1SKN - chains B and P of the 3 polymer chains in the assembly; structure by X-ray diffraction, 2.50 A resolution.

# Chain B
Molecule: 15-nt DNA strand
Sequence (15 nucleotides; row label = number of the first residue in the row):
     1 CAGGGATGACATTGT

# Chain P
Protein: DNA-binding domain of skn-1
Source organism: Caenorhabditis elegans
Notes: fragment: binding domain
Reference sequence: P34707 (SKN1_CAEEL); residue numbers follow UniProt; this construct covers 450-533
Chain sequence (92 residues; row label = number of the first residue in the row):
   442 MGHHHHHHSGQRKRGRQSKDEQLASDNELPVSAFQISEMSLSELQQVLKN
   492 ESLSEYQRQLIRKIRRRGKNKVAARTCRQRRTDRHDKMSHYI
Unresolved in the structure: 442-455, 530-533

# Chain B / chain P interface
Residue-residue contacts (13; chain B residue first):
  DG3(B) - Arg503(P)  salt bridge to the phosphate
  DG4(B) - Arg503(P)  salt bridge to the phosphate
  DG4(B) - Arg506(P)  salt bridge to the phosphate
  DG4(B) - Lys510(P)  phosphate contact
  DG5(B) - Lys510(P)  phosphate contact
  DA6(B) - Asn511(P)  base contact
  DA6(B) - Arg521(P)  sugar contact
  DT7(B) - Asn511(P)  hydrogen bond to the base
  DT7(B) - Cys518(P)  sugar contact
  DT7(B) - Arg521(P)  salt bridge to the phosphate
  DG8(B) - Arg522(P)  salt bridge to the phosphate
  DA9(B) - Arg519(P)  base contact
  DT13(B) - Arg457(P)  salt bridge to the phosphate
Other interface residues (no listed pair), chain B (10 interface residues in all): DC10, DG14
Other interface residues (no listed pair), chain P (12 interface residues in all): Leu482, Ala515, Thr517

# In short
10 residues of chain B face 12 of chain P across their interface; the contacts include 1 hydrogen bond and 6
salt bridges. Among the polar pairs are DT7(B)-Asn511(P), DG3(B)-Arg503(P) and DG4(B)-Arg503(P).
Chain B is a 15-nt DNA strand and chain P is DNA-binding domain of skn-1 (Caenorhabditis elegans); the
structure, The binding domain of skn-1 in complex with DNA: A new DNA-binding motif, was determined by X-ray
diffraction.
